1W3N - chains A and D of the 4 polymer chains in the assembly; structure by X-ray diffraction, 2.10 A resolution.

# Chain A (and D)
Name: 2-keto-3-deoxy gluconate aldolase
Source organism: Sulfolobus solfataricus
Notes: EC 4.1.2.20; chain D of this document is another copy of the same molecule, construct and numbering; everything in this record applies to it too
UniProt: O54288 (O54288); numbering as in UniProt (aligned over 1-294)
Sequence (294 residues; numbered 1 to 294; the number before each row is that of its first residue):
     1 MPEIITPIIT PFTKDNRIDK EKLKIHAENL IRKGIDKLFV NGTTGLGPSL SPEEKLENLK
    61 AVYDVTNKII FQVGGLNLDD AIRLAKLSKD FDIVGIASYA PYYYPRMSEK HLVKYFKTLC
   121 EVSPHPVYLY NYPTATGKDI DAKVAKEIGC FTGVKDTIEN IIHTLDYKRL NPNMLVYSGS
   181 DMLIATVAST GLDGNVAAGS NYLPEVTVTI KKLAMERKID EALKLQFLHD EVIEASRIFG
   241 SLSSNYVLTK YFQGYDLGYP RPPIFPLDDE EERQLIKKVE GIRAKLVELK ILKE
Not modelled in the structure: 1
Cystine bridges: Cys-120/Cys-150
Glycans and other covalent adducts: 3-deoxy-D-arabino-hexonic acid (SSH) linked to Lys-155
Residues lining bound ligands: 3-deoxy-D-arabino-hexonic acid (SSH): Pro-7, Phe-39, Gly-42, Thr-43, Thr-44, Tyr-130, Tyr-132, Thr-157, Gly-179, Val-196, Ala-198
Curated features (UniProtKB/Swiss-Prot):
  - active site: Lys-155 (Schiff-base intermediate with substrate)
  - binding site (substrate): Thr-43, Thr-44, Tyr-130 to Tyr-132, Lys-155 to Thr-157
  - site: Tyr-130 (Proton shuttle)

# Interface between chain A and chain D
Contacting residue pairs - 64 pairs, chain A then chain D:
  Asn-16(A) / Asn-77(D)
  Asn-16(A) / Asp-79(D)  hydrogen bond
  Thr-43(A) / Tyr-103(D)  hydrogen bond
  Thr-43(A) / Tyr-104(D)
  Leu-46(A) / Tyr-104(D)  hydrogen bond (backbone-side chain)
  Pro-48(A) / Leu-76(D)  hydrophobic
  Pro-48(A) / Tyr-103(D)  hydrophobic
  Pro-48(A) / Tyr-104(D)
  Ser-49(A) / Leu-76(D)
  Ser-49(A) / Tyr-104(D)  hydrogen bond
  Leu-76(A) / Pro-48(D)
  Leu-76(A) / Ser-49(D)
  Leu-76(A) / Pro-262(D)
  Leu-76(A) / Pro-263(D)
  Asn-77(A) / Asn-16(D)
  Asn-77(A) / Arg-261(D)
  Asn-77(A) / Pro-262(D)
  Leu-78(A) / Pro-262(D)  hydrogen bond (backbone-backbone)
  Leu-78(A) / Phe-265(D)  hydrophobic
  Asp-79(A) / Asn-16(D)  hydrogen bond
  Tyr-99(A) / Tyr-103(D)
  Pro-101(A) / Pro-263(D)  hydrophobic
  Tyr-102(A) / Tyr-103(D)  hydrophobic
  Tyr-103(A) / Thr-43(D)  hydrogen bond
  Tyr-103(A) / Pro-48(D)  hydrophobic
  Tyr-103(A) / Tyr-99(D)
  Tyr-103(A) / Tyr-102(D)  hydrophobic
  Tyr-103(A) / Tyr-132(D)
  Tyr-103(A) / Ala-135(D)
  Tyr-104(A) / Thr-43(D)
  Tyr-104(A) / Leu-46(D)  hydrogen bond (side chain-backbone)
  Tyr-104(A) / Pro-48(D)
  Tyr-104(A) / Ser-49(D)  hydrogen bond
  Tyr-104(A) / Leu-242(D)  hydrophobic
  Tyr-104(A) / Ile-264(D)  hydrophobic
  Pro-105(A) / Tyr-132(D)
  Pro-105(A) / Thr-134(D)
  Pro-105(A) / Ala-135(D)  hydrophobic
  Met-107(A) / Pro-263(D)
  Lys-110(A) / Glu-271(D)
  His-111(A) / Phe-265(D)
  Lys-114(A) / Phe-265(D)
  Tyr-115(A) / Pro-263(D)  hydrophobic
  Tyr-130(A) / Tyr-103(D)
  Tyr-132(A) / Tyr-103(D)
  Tyr-132(A) / Pro-105(D)
  Ala-135(A) / Tyr-103(D)
  Thr-136(A) / Tyr-103(D)
  Arg-237(A) / Arg-106(D)
  Leu-242(A) / Tyr-104(D)  hydrophobic
  Arg-261(A) / Asn-77(D)
  Pro-262(A) / Leu-76(D)
  Pro-262(A) / Asn-77(D)
  Pro-262(A) / Leu-78(D)  hydrogen bond (backbone-backbone)
  Pro-263(A) / Leu-76(D)
  Pro-263(A) / Leu-78(D)
  Pro-263(A) / Pro-101(D)  hydrophobic
  Pro-263(A) / Met-107(D)
  Pro-263(A) / Tyr-115(D)  hydrophobic
  Ile-264(A) / Tyr-104(D)  hydrophobic
  Phe-265(A) / Leu-78(D)  hydrophobic
  Phe-265(A) / His-111(D)
  Phe-265(A) / Lys-114(D)
  Phe-265(A) / Tyr-115(D)
Other interface residues (no listed pair), chain A (37 interface residues in all): Gly-47, Gly-75, Thr-134, Phe-239, Ser-243, Glu-271
Other interface residues (no listed pair), chain D (38 interface residues in all): Gly-47, Gly-75, Lys-110, Tyr-130, Thr-136, Phe-239, Ser-243, Asp-268

# Summary
37 residues of chain A face 38 of chain D across their interface; the contacts include 10 hydrogen bonds.
Polar contacts include Asn-16(A)/Asp-79(D), Thr-43(A)/Tyr-103(D) and Leu-46(A)/Tyr-104(D).
3-deoxy-D-arabino-hexonic acid is covalently linked to Lys-155(A). From UniProt: active-site residue
Lys-155(A) and 8 substrate-binding residues on chain A.
Both chains are 2-keto-3-deoxy gluconate aldolase (Sulfolobus solfataricus). Entry 1W3N (Sulfolobus
solfataricus 2-keto-3-deoxygluconate (KDG) aldolase complex with D-KDG) was determined by X-ray diffraction
(same publication as 1W37, 1W3I and 1W3T).
